9AU5 - chains A and F of the 3 polymer chains in the assembly; structure by electron microscopy, 3.11 A resolution.

[Chain A]
Name: DNA polymerase theta
Organism: Homo sapiens
Notes: EC 2.7.7.7
Reference sequence: O75417 (DPOLQ_HUMAN); residues 1792-2590 here = UniProt positions 1792-2590
Amino-acid sequence (799 residues; row label = number of the first residue in the row):
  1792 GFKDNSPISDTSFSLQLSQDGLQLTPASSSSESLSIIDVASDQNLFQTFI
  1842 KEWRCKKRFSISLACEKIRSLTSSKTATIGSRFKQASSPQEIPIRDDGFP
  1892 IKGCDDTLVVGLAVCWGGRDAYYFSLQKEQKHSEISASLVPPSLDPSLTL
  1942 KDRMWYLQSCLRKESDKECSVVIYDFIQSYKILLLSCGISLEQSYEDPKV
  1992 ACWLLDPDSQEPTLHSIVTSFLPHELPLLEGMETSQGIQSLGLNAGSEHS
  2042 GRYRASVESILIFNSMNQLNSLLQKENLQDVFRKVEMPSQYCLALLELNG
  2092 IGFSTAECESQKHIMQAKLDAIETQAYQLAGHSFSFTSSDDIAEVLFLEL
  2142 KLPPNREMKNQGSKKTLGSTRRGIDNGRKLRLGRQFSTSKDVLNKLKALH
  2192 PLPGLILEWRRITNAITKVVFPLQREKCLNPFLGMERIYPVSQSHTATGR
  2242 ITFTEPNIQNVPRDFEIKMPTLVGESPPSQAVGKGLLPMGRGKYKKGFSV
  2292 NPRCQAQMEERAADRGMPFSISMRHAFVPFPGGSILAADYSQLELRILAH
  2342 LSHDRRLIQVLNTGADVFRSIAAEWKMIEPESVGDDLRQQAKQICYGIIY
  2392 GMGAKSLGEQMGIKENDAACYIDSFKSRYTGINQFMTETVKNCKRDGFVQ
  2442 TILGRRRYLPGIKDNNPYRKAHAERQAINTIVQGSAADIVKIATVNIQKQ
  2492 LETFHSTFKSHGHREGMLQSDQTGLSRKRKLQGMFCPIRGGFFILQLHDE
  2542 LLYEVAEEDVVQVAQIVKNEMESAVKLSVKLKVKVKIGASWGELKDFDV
Disordered / not traced: 1792-1823, 1862-1884, 1921-1935, 2148-2173, 2263-2307, 2509-2525
Metal / ion sites: Mg2+: Asp2330, Tyr2331, Asp2540 (together with 2'-deoxyguanosine-5'-triphosphate)
Ligand contacts: 2'-deoxyguanosine-5'-triphosphate (DGT): Arg2241, Asp2330, Tyr2331, Ser2332, Gln2333, Leu2334, Glu2335, Phe2359, Arg2379, Lys2383, Gln2384, Tyr2387, Tyr2391, Asn2470, Gln2474, Ala2477, Asp2540, Lys2575
UniProt features mapped onto this chain:
  - region: Lys2142 to Phe2177 (Loop 1)
  - binding site (Mg(2+)): Asp2330, Tyr2331, Asp2540
  - mutagenesis: Ser1977 (S1977P: Decreased protein stability), Lys2181 (K2181A: Impaired ability to bypasse abasic sites), Arg2202 (R2202A: Impaired ability to bypasse abasic sites. In Pol-theta(RR) mutant; abolished polymerase activity; when associated with V-2254), Arg2254 (R2254A/V: Impaired ability to bypasse abasic sites; R2254V: In Pol-theta(RR) mutant; abolished polymerase activity; when associated with A-2202), Asp2540 to Glu2541 (Abolishes DNA polymerase activity)
Reported in the primary citation:
  - binding site for 2'-deoxyguanosine-5'-triphosphate: Arg2379, Lys2383, Gln2384, Tyr2387, Lys2575
  - binding site for the 29-nt DNA strand: Gln2234, Ala2238, Asn2248, Gly2394, Arg2448, His2463, Arg2466, Gln2467
  - Mg2+ coordination: Asp2330, Tyr2331, Asp2540
  - binding site for the 20-nt DNA strand (chain F): Lys2181, Asn2205, Arg2254, Arg2315

[Chain F]
Molecule: 20-nt DNA strand
Sequence (20 nucleotides; each row starts with the number of its first residue):
     1 TGCTGTGAGGCATCCGTAGX
Disordered / not traced: 1-9
Modified / non-standard residues: 2DA (2',3'-dideoxyadenosine-5'-monophosphate) at position 20

[Interface between chain A and chain F]
Residue-residue contacts (24; chain A residue first):
  Ser2180(A) with DT17(F), phosphate contact
  Lys2181(A) with DT17(F), hydrogen bond to the phosphate; DA18(F), salt bridge to the phosphate
  Arg2201(A) with DT17(F), phosphate contact
  Arg2202(A) with DA18(F), phosphate contact
  Asn2205(A) with DT17(F), sugar contact; DA18(F), hydrogen bond to the sugar
  Lys2209(A) with DG16(F), base contact; DT17(F), base contact
  Arg2241(A) with 2DA_20(F), base contact
  Gln2250(A) with DG19(F), sugar contact
  Asn2251(A) with DA18(F), hydrogen bond to the base; DG19(F), base contact
  Val2252(A) with DG19(F), sugar contact
  Pro2253(A) with DA18(F), phosphate contact; DG19(F), sugar contact
  Arg2254(A) with DG19(F), hydrogen bond to the phosphate; 2DA_20(F), salt bridge to the phosphate
  Arg2315(A) with DG19(F), hydrogen bond to the phosphate; 2DA_20(F), salt bridge to the phosphate
  Gln2474(A) with 2DA_20(F), base contact
  Leu2538(A) with 2DA_20(F), sugar contact
  His2539(A) with DG19(F), base contact
  Asp2540(A) with 2DA_20(F), sugar contact

[Overview]
Chain A and chain F form an interface of 17 and 5 residues respectively, with 5 hydrogen bonds and 3 salt
bridges. Among the polar pairs are Asn2251(A)-DA18(F), Asn2205(A)-DA18(F) and Lys2181(A)-DT17(F). From the
paper: a binding site for the 29-nt DNA strand at Gln2234(A), Ala2238(A) and Asn2248(A) among others; a
binding site for 2'-deoxyguanosine-5'-triphosphate at Arg2379(A), Lys2383(A) and Gln2384(A) among others.
Here chain A is DNA polymerase theta (Homo sapiens) and chain F is a 20-nt DNA strand. Entry 9AU5 (Ternary
complex of human DNA polymerase theta polymerase domain with a cognate C:G base pair) was determined by
electron microscopy, deposited together with 9AU8 and 9AU9.
